PDB entry 1VQ9 | X-ray diffraction, 2.40 A resolution | chains 0 and L of the 32 polymer chains in the assembly

Chain 0:
Molecule: 23S ribosomal RNA
Source organism: Haloarcula marismortui
Sequence (2922 nucleotides; row label = number of the first residue in the row):
     2 UUGGCUACUA UGCCAGCUGG UGGAUUGCUC GGCUCAGGCG CUGAUGAAGG ACGUGCCAAG
    62 CUGCGAUAAG CCAUGGGGAG CCGCACGGAG GCGAAGAACC AUGGAUUUCC GAAUGAGAAU
   122 CUCUCUAACA AUUGCUUCGC GCAAUGAGGA ACCCCGAGAA CUGAAACAUC UCAGUAUCGG
   182 GAGGAACAGA AAACGCAAUG UGAUGUCGUU AGUAACCGCG AGUGAACGCG AUACAGCCCA
   242 AACCGAAGCC CUCACGGGCA AUGUGGUGUC AGGGCUACCU CUCAUCAGCC GACCGUCUCG
   302 ACGAAGUCUC UUGGAACAGA GCGUGAUACA GGGUGACAAC CCCGUACUCG AGACCAGUAC
   362 GACGUGCGGU AGUGCCAGAG UAGCGGGGGU UGGAUAUCCC UCGCGAAUAA CGCAGGCAUC
   422 GACUGCGAAG GCUAAACACA ACCUGAGACC GAUAGUGAAC AAGUAGUGUG AACGAACGCU
   482 GCAAAGUACC CUCAGAAGGG AGGCGAAAUA GAGCAUGAAA UCAGUUGGCG AUCGAGCGAC
   542 AGGGCAUACA AGGUCCCUCG ACGAAUGACC GACGCGCGAG CGUCCAGUAA GACUCACGGG
   602 AAGCCGAUGU UCUGUCGUAC GUUUUGAAAA ACGAGCCAGG GAGUGUGUCU GCAUGGCAAG
   662 UCUAACCGGA GUAUCCGGGG AGGCACAGGG AAACCGACAU GGCCGCAGGG CUUUGCCCGA
   722 GGGCCGCCGU CUUCAAGGGC GGGGAGCCAU GUGGACACGA CCCGAAUCCG GACGAUCUAC
   782 GCAUGGACAA GAUGAAGCGU GCCGAAAGGC ACGUGGAAGU CUGUUAGAGU UGGUGUCCUA
   842 CAAUACCCUC UCGUGAUCUA UGUGUAGGGG UGAAAGGCCC AUCGAGUCCG GCAACAGCUG
   902 GUUCCAAUCG AAACAUGUCG AAGCAUGACC UCCGCCGAGG UAGUCUGUGA GGUAGAGCGA
   962 CCGAUUGGUG UGUCCGCCUC CGAGAGGAGU CGGCACACCU GUCAAACUCC AAACUUACAG
  1022 ACGCCGUUUG ACGCGGGGAU UCCGGUGCGC GGGGUAAGCC UGUGUACCAG GAGGGGAACA
  1082 ACCCAGAGAU AGGUUAAGGU CCCCAAGUGU GGAUUAAGUG UAAUCCUCUG AAGGUGGUCU
  1142 CGAGCCCUAG ACAGCCGGGA GGUGAGCUUA GAAGCAGCUA CCCUCUAAGA AAAGCGUAAC
  1202 AGCUUACCGG CCGAGGUUUG AGGCGCCCAA AAUGAUCGGG ACUCAAAUCC ACCACCGAGA
  1262 CCUGUCCGUA CCACUCAUAC UGGUAAUCGA GUAGAUUGGC GCUCUAAUUG GAUGGAAGUA
  1322 GGGGUGAAAA CUCCUAUGGA CCGAUUAGUG ACGAAAAUCC UGGCCAUAGU AGCAGCGAUA
  1382 GUCGGGUGAG AACCCCGACG GCCUAAUGGA UAAGGGUUCC UCAGCACUGC UGAUCAGCUG
  1442 AGGGUUAGCC GGUCCUAAGU CAUACCGCAA CUCGACUAUG ACGAAAUGGG AAACGGGUUA
  1502 AUAUUCCCGU GCCACUAUGC AGUGAAAGUU GACGCCCUGG GGUCGAUCAC GCUGGGCAUU
  1562 CGCCCAGUCG AACCGUCCAA CUCCGUGGAA GCCGUAAUGG CAGGAAGCGG ACGAACGGCG
  1622 GCAUAGGGAA ACGUGAUUCA ACCUGGGGCC CAUGAAAAGA CGAGCAUAGU GUCCGUACCG
  1682 AGAACCGACA CAGGUGUCCA UGGCGGCGAA AGCCAAGGCC UGUCGGGAGC AACCAACGUU
  1742 AGGGAAUUCG GCAAGUUAGU CCCGUACCUU CGGAAGAAGG GAUGCCUGCU CCGGAACGGA
  1802 GCAGGUCGCA GUGACUCGGA AGCUCGGACU GUCUAGUAAC AACAUAGGUG ACCGCAAAUC
  1862 CGCAAGGACU CGUACGGUCA CUGAAUCCUG CCCAGUGCAG GUAUCUGAAC ACCUCGUACA
  1922 AGAGGACGAA GGACCUGUCA ACGGCGGGGG UAACUAUGAC CCUCUUAAGG UAGCGUAGUA
  1982 CCUUGCCGCA UCAGUAGCGG CUUGCAUGAA UGGAUUAACC AGAGCUUCAC UGUCCCAACG
  2042 UUGGGCCCGG UGAACUGUAC AUUCCAGUGC GGAGUCUGGA GACACCCAGG GGGAAGCGAA
  2102 GACCCUAUGG AGCUUUACUG CAGGCUGUCG CUGAGACGUG GUCGCCGAUG UGCAGCAUAG
  2162 GUAGGAGACA CUACACAGGU ACCCGCGCUA GCGGGCCACC GAGUCAACAG UGAAAUACUA
  2222 CCCGUCGGUG ACUGCGACUC UCACUCCGGG AGGAGGACAC CGAUAGCCGG GCAGUUUGAC
  2282 UGGGGCGGUA CGCGCUCGAA AAGAUAUCGA GCGCGCCCUA UGGCUAUCUC AGCCGGGACA
  2342 GAGACCCGGC GAAGAGUGCA AGAGCAAAAG AUAGCUUGAC AGUGUUCUUC CCAACGAGGA
  2402 ACGCUGACGC GAAAGCGUGG UCUAGCGAAC CAAUUAGCCU GCUUGAUGCG GGCAAUUGAU
  2462 GACAGAAAAG CUACCCUAGG GAUAACAGAG UCGUCACUCG CAAGAGCACA UAUCGACCGA
  2522 GUGGCUUGCU ACCUCGAUGU CGGUUCCCUC CAUCCUGCCC GUGCAGAAGC GGGCAAGGGU
  2582 GAGGUUGUUC GCCUAUUAAA GGAGGUCGUG AGCUGGGUUU AGACCGUCGU GAGACAGGUC
  2642 GGCUGCUAUC UACUGGGUGU GUAAUGGUGU CUGACAAGAA CGACCGUAUA GUACGAGAGG
  2702 AACUACGGUU GGUGGCCACU GGUGUACCGG UUGUUCGAGA GAGCACGUGC CGGGUAGCCA
  2762 CGCCACACGG GGUAAGAGCU GAACGCAUCU AAGCUCGAAA CCCACUUGGA AAAGAGACAC
  2822 CGCCGAGGUC CCGCGUACAA GACGCGGUCG AUAGACUCGG GGUGUGCGCG UCGAGGUAAC
  2882 GAGACGUUAA GCCCACGAGC ACUAACAGAC CAAAGCCAUC AU
Unresolved in the structure: 2-9, 126-127, 715, 971-998, 1560, 1952-1963, 2137-2236, 2339-2343, 2665-2666, 2915-2923
Modified residues: 1MA (6-hydro-1-methyladenosine-5'-monophosphate) at position 628, OMU (o2'-methyluridine 5'-monophosphate) at position 2587, OMG (o2'-methylguanosine-5'-monophosphate) at position 2588, UR3 (3-methyluridine-5'-monophoshate) at position 2619, PSU (pseudouridine-5'-monophosphate) at position 2621
Bound ions: Mg2+ site 1 near G28 (its only coordinating residue here); Sr2+ site 1: G33, C34, U457; Na+ site 1: C40, C443; Na+ site 2: G56, A59, G61; Sr2+ site 2: G84, C85 (shared with 1 residue of chain T); Sr2+ site 3: C85, A86, C87 (shared with 1 residue of chain T); Na+ site 3: U107, U108; Mg2+ site 2: U115, G118; Na+ site 4: C130, U146, G147; Na+ site 5: C141, G142; Sr2+ site 4: G147, A183 (shared with 1 residue of chain M); Mg2+ site 3: C162, U2276; 2 more K+ sites not listed; 71 more Mg2+ sites not listed; 59 more Na+ sites not listed; 87 more Sr2+ sites not listed
Residues lining bound ligands: sparsomycin (SPS): A2486, C2487, G2540, U2541, UR3_2619, U2620, A2637

Chain L:
Protein: 50S ribosomal protein L15P
Source organism: Haloarcula marismortui
UniProt: P12737 (RL15_HALMA); numbering as in UniProt (aligned over 0-164)
Amino-acid sequence (165 residues; each row starts with the number of its first residue; numbering starts at 0):
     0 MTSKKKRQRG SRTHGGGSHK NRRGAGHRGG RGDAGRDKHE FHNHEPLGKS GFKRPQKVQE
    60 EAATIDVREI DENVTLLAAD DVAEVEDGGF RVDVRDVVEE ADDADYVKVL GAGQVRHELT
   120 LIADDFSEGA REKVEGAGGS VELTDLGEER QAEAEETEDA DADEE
Unresolved in the structure: 0, 84-88, 151-164
Bound ions: Na+: His-18 (shared with G902(0), U903(0) of chain 0); Sr2+ site 1: Arg-21 (shared with A1296(0) of chain 0); Sr2+ site 2: Arg-27, Glu-39; Sr2+ site 3: Asp-36 (shared with G2466(0) of chain 0)

How chain 0 and chain L interact:
Contacting residue pairs (172; chain 0 residue first):
  G164(0) / Arg-30(L)  sugar contact
  A165(0) / Gly-29(L)  phosphate contact
  A165(0) / Arg-30(L)  hydrogen bond to the phosphate
  A165(0) / Ala-33(L)  phosphate contact
  A166(0) / Gly-25(L)  base contact
  A166(0) / Gly-28(L)  base contact
  A166(0) / Gly-29(L)  hydrogen bond to the base
  A166(0) / Ala-33(L)  phosphate contact
  A166(0) / Gly-34(L)  hydrogen bond to the phosphate
  A166(0) / His-38(L)  base contact
  G196(0) / Lys-56(L)  hydrogen bond to the sugar
  C197(0) / Lys-56(L)  phosphate contact
  A215(0) / Lys-52(L)  salt bridge to the phosphate
  A215(0) / Gln-55(L)  sugar contact
  A216(0) / Lys-52(L)  salt bridge to the phosphate
  C220(0) / Lys-48(L)  sugar contact
  G221(0) / Arg-35(L)  hydrogen bond to the phosphate
  G221(0) / Leu-46(L)  phosphate contact
  G221(0) / Gly-47(L)  hydrogen bond to the phosphate
  A222(0) / Asp-32(L)  hydrogen bond to the phosphate
  A222(0) / Arg-35(L)  salt bridge to the phosphate
  G223(0) / Gly-31(L)  phosphate contact
  G223(0) / Asp-32(L)  hydrogen bond to the phosphate
  G416(0) / Lys-56(L)  phosphate contact
  G417(0) / Lys-56(L)  salt bridge to the phosphate
  U623(0) / Arg-11(L)  hydrogen bond to the phosphate
  U624(0) / Arg-11(L)  salt bridge to the phosphate
  U624(0) / His-18(L)  salt bridge to the phosphate
  U624(0) / Lys-19(L)  hydrogen bond to the phosphate
  U625(0) / Lys-19(L)  salt bridge to the phosphate
  G644(0) / Lys-4(L)  hydrogen bond to the sugar
  G644(0) / Arg-8(L)  salt bridge to the phosphate
  G644(0) / His-13(L)  hydrogen bond to the base
  G644(0) / Arg-21(L)  hydrogen bond to the base
  U645(0) / Lys-4(L)  salt bridge to the phosphate
  C687(0) / Glu-99(L)  base contact
  A688(0) / Asp-65(L)  hydrogen bond to the base
  A688(0) / Arg-67(L)  salt bridge to the phosphate
  A688(0) / Leu-109(L)  base contact
  A688(0) / Ala-111(L)  base contact
  A692(0) / Gly-50(L)  sugar contact
  A692(0) / Phe-51(L)  hydrogen bond to the sugar
  A693(0) / Phe-51(L)  sugar contact
  A693(0) / Arg-53(L)  phosphate contact
  A694(0) / Arg-53(L)  salt bridge to the phosphate
  C696(0) / Arg-149(L)  salt bridge to the phosphate
  G697(0) / Thr-63(L)  base contact
  G697(0) / Lys-107(L)  salt bridge to the phosphate
  G697(0) / Leu-109(L)  base contact
  G697(0) / Ser-126(L)  phosphate contact
  G697(0) / Glu-127(L)  hydrogen bond to the phosphate
  G697(0) / Arg-149(L)  salt bridge to the phosphate
  A698(0) / Leu-109(L)  phosphate contact
  A698(0) / Gly-110(L)  hydrogen bond to the phosphate
  A698(0) / Ala-111(L)  sugar contact
  A698(0) / Ser-126(L)  hydrogen bond to the phosphate
  A698(0) / Gly-128(L)  phosphate contact
  C699(0) / Gly-110(L)  phosphate contact
  C699(0) / Ala-111(L)  phosphate contact
  C699(0) / Gly-112(L)  hydrogen bond to the phosphate
  C699(0) / Lys-132(L)  salt bridge to the phosphate
  A700(0) / Asp-70(L)  hydrogen bond to the base
  A700(0) / Glu-71(L)  base contact
  A700(0) / Gly-112(L)  phosphate contact
  A700(0) / Gln-113(L)  hydrogen bond to the base
  A700(0) / Val-114(L)  base contact
  A700(0) / Arg-115(L)  base contact
  U701(0) / Gln-113(L)  hydrogen bond to the phosphate
  U701(0) / Arg-115(L)  salt bridge to the phosphate
  G745(0) / Arg-67(L)  base contact
  G745(0) / Glu-71(L)  hydrogen bond to the base
  G754(0) / Lys-3(L)  phosphate contact
  G754(0) / Lys-4(L)  phosphate contact
  G755(0) / Lys-3(L)  salt bridge to the phosphate
  C757(0) / Arg-27(L)  phosphate contact
  C757(0) / Gly-31(L)  hydrogen bond to the phosphate
  A758(0) / Arg-27(L)  salt bridge to the phosphate
  A758(0) / Arg-30(L)  phosphate contact
  A758(0) / Gly-31(L)  hydrogen bond to the phosphate
  C759(0) / Arg-30(L)  salt bridge to the phosphate
  A761(0) / Arg-30(L)  salt bridge to the phosphate
  C762(0) / Arg-21(L)  hydrogen bond to the base
  C896(0) / Arg-30(L)  hydrogen bond to the phosphate
  A897(0) / Gly-23(L)  phosphate contact
  A897(0) / Ala-24(L)  hydrogen bond to the phosphate
  A897(0) / Arg-30(L)  salt bridge to the phosphate
  G898(0) / Arg-22(L)  phosphate contact
  G898(0) / Gly-23(L)  hydrogen bond to the phosphate
  G898(0) / Ala-24(L)  hydrogen bond to the phosphate
  G898(0) / Gly-25(L)  hydrogen bond to the phosphate
  G898(0) / His-26(L)  phosphate contact
  C899(0) / Arg-22(L)  salt bridge to the phosphate
  U900(0) / Lys-19(L)  salt bridge to the phosphate
  U900(0) / Arg-22(L)  salt bridge to the phosphate
  G901(0) / His-18(L)  salt bridge to the phosphate
  G901(0) / Lys-19(L)  phosphate contact
  G902(0) / Arg-11(L)  salt bridge to the phosphate
  G902(0) / His-18(L)  salt bridge to the phosphate
  U903(0) / Arg-11(L)  salt bridge to the phosphate
  U903(0) / Thr-12(L)  base contact
  U903(0) / His-18(L)  base contact
  U904(0) / Gln-7(L)  phosphate contact
  U904(0) / Arg-8(L)  hydrogen bond to the base
  U904(0) / Gly-9(L)  hydrogen bond to the phosphate
  U904(0) / Ser-10(L)  hydrogen bond to the phosphate
  U904(0) / Arg-11(L)  hydrogen bond to the phosphate
  C905(0) / Lys-5(L)  hydrogen bond to the base
  C905(0) / Arg-6(L)  base contact
  C905(0) / Arg-8(L)  sugar contact
  C906(0) / Arg-6(L)  base contact
  A907(0) / Arg-6(L)  base contact
  G918(0) / His-38(L)  hydrogen bond to the base
  G918(0) / Phe-40(L)  sugar contact
  U919(0) / Lys-37(L)  hydrogen bond to the phosphate
  U919(0) / His-38(L)  sugar contact
  C920(0) / Lys-37(L)  salt bridge to the phosphate
  G924(0) / Gly-25(L)  hydrogen bond to the sugar
  G924(0) / His-38(L)  base contact
  C925(0) / Gly-25(L)  phosphate contact
  C925(0) / His-26(L)  salt bridge to the phosphate
  C925(0) / Gly-28(L)  sugar contact
  C925(0) / His-38(L)  base contact
  C925(0) / Glu-39(L)  hydrogen bond to the sugar
  A926(0) / His-38(L)  sugar contact
  A926(0) / Glu-39(L)  sugar contact
  A926(0) / His-41(L)  hydrogen bond to the base
  U927(0) / His-41(L)  sugar contact
  G1039(0) / Lys-3(L)  sugar contact
  U1041(0) / Gly-14(L)  sugar contact
  U1041(0) / Gly-15(L)  sugar contact
  U1041(0) / Gly-16(L)  phosphate contact
  U1042(0) / Ser-17(L)  hydrogen bond to the phosphate
  U1042(0) / Asn-20(L)  hydrogen bond to the phosphate
  A1294(0) / Gly-16(L)  sugar contact
  G1295(0) / Thr-12(L)  hydrogen bond to the phosphate
  G1295(0) / Gly-14(L)  hydrogen bond to the phosphate
  G1295(0) / Gly-15(L)  hydrogen bond to the phosphate
  G1295(0) / Gly-16(L)  hydrogen bond to the phosphate
  A1296(0) / Lys-3(L)  salt bridge to the phosphate
  U1297(0) / Lys-3(L)  salt bridge to the phosphate
  U1298(0) / Arg-6(L)  hydrogen bond to the base
  G1299(0) / Thr-1(L)  phosphate contact
  G1299(0) / Arg-6(L)  hydrogen bond to the base
  G1300(0) / Thr-1(L)  hydrogen bond to the base
  C1301(0) / Lys-5(L)  base contact
  G1302(0) / Lys-5(L)  hydrogen bond to the base
  C1353(0) / Lys-5(L)  hydrogen bond to the base
  G1354(0) / Lys-5(L)  hydrogen bond to the base
  G1354(0) / Arg-8(L)  salt bridge to the phosphate
  C2396(0) / Phe-40(L)  sugar contact
  A2430(0) / Leu-46(L)  hydrogen bond to the sugar
  A2430(0) / Gly-47(L)  hydrogen bond to the sugar
  C2431(0) / Gly-47(L)  phosphate contact
  C2431(0) / Lys-48(L)  hydrogen bond to the phosphate
  C2432(0) / Lys-48(L)  salt bridge to the phosphate
  U2441(0) / Phe-51(L)  sugar contact
  U2441(0) / Arg-53(L)  hydrogen bond to the phosphate
  G2442(0) / Arg-53(L)  salt bridge to the phosphate
  G2442(0) / Pro-54(L)  sugar contact
  G2442(0) / Val-57(L)  phosphate contact
  C2443(0) / Pro-54(L)  base contact
  C2443(0) / Lys-56(L)  hydrogen bond to the phosphate
  C2443(0) / Val-57(L)  sugar contact
  U2444(0) / Lys-56(L)  salt bridge to the phosphate
  G2452(0) / Phe-51(L)  base contact
  G2453(0) / Gly-50(L)  hydrogen bond to the phosphate
  G2453(0) / Phe-51(L)  sugar contact
  C2454(0) / Ser-49(L)  phosphate contact
  C2454(0) / Gly-50(L)  hydrogen bond to the phosphate
  A2465(0) / Phe-40(L)  base contact
  G2466(0) / Lys-37(L)  salt bridge to the phosphate
  A2467(0) / Lys-37(L)  phosphate contact
Also at the interface, not in a pair above, chain 0 (90 interface residues in all): U214, A226, A686, U753, C2440, A2483
Also at the interface, not in a pair above, chain L (75 interface residues in all): Ser-2, Asp-36, Asn-42, Phe-125, Ala-129

Summary:
Chain 0 and chain L form an interface of 90 and 75 residues respectively; the contacts include 60 hydrogen
bonds and 37 salt bridges. Polar pairs include A166(0)/Gly-29(L), G644(0)/His-13(L) and G644(0)/Arg-21(L).
Chain 0 binds sparsomycin. G33(0), C34(0) and U457(0) form the Sr2+ site 1.
Chain 0 is 23S ribosomal RNA and chain L is 50S ribosomal protein L15P, both from Haloarcula marismortui; the
structure, The structure of CCA-PHE-CAP-BIO and the antibiotic sparsomycin bound to the large ribosomal
subunit of haloarcula ..., was determined by X-ray diffraction, deposited together with 1VQ4, 1VQ5, 1VQ8,
1VQK, 1VQL, 1VQM, 1VQO and 1VQP.
